PDB entry 7F2P | electron microscopy, 3.00 A resolution | chains 7 and 8 of the 18 polymer chains in the assembly

[Chain 7 (and 8)]
Molecule: Cement protein gp16
Organism: Helicobacter phage KHP40
Notes: chain 8 of this document is another copy of the same molecule, construct and numbering; everything in this record applies to it too
UniProt: I7GUT5 (I7GUT5_9CAUD); residues 1-124 here = UniProt positions 1-124
Amino-acid sequence (124 residues; each row starts with the number of its first residue):
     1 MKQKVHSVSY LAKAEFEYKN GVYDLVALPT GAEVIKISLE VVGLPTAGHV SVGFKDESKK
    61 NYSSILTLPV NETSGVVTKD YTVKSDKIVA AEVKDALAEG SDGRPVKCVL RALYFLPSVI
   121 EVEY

[Chain 7 / chain 8 interface]
Residue-residue contacts (41; chain 7 residue first):
  Ser-9(7) / Ser-7(8)
  Ser-9(7) / Phe-115(8)
  Tyr-10(7) / Val-5(8)  hydrophobic
  Tyr-10(7) / His-6(8)
  Tyr-10(7) / Ser-7(8)
  Tyr-10(7) / Ile-120(8)
  Tyr-10(7) / Tyr-124(8)
  Leu-11(7) / Val-5(8)
  Leu-11(7) / His-6(8)  hydrogen bond (backbone-backbone)
  Leu-11(7) / Glu-33(8)
  Leu-11(7) / Ile-35(8)  hydrophobic
  Leu-11(7) / Phe-115(8)  hydrophobic
  Ala-12(7) / Gln-3(8)
  Ala-12(7) / Val-5(8)  hydrophobic
  Lys-13(7) / Glu-33(8)
  Lys-13(7) / Thr-82(8)
  Leu-25(7) / Gln-3(8)  hydrogen bond (backbone-side chain)
  Val-26(7) / Gln-3(8)
  Ala-27(7) / Met-1(8)  hydrophobic
  Ala-27(7) / Gln-3(8)
  Ala-27(7) / Tyr-124(8)
  Leu-28(7) / Met-1(8)
  Leu-28(7) / Tyr-124(8)
  Pro-29(7) / Tyr-124(8)
  Lys-36(7) / Ile-35(8)
  Lys-36(7) / Asp-80(8)  salt bridge
  Ser-38(7) / Asp-80(8)  hydrogen bond
  Glu-40(7) / Lys-79(8)  salt bridge
  Glu-40(7) / Asp-80(8)
  Glu-57(7) / Met-1(8)
  Ser-74(7) / Thr-78(8)  hydrogen bond (side chain-backbone)
  Lys-87(7) / Met-1(8)
  Lys-87(7) / Tyr-124(8)
  Ile-88(7) / Met-1(8)  hydrophobic
  Arg-111(7) / Glu-33(8)  salt bridge
  Arg-111(7) / Asp-80(8)
  Arg-111(7) / Thr-82(8)
  Leu-113(7) / Ile-35(8)  hydrophobic
  Leu-113(7) / Phe-115(8)  hydrophobic
  Tyr-114(7) / Val-5(8)
  Tyr-114(7) / Tyr-124(8)  hydrogen bond
Also at the interface, not in a pair above, chain 7 (21 interface residues in all): Leu-116
Also at the interface, not in a pair above, chain 8 (16 interface residues in all): Tyr-81, Val-122

[In short]
Chain 7 and chain 8 form an interface of 21 and 16 residues respectively; the contacts include 5 hydrogen
bonds and 3 salt bridges. Polar pairs include Lys-36(7)/Asp-80(8), Glu-40(7)/Lys-79(8) and
Arg-111(7)/Glu-33(8).
Both chains are Cement protein gp16 (Helicobacter phage KHP40). Entry 7F2P (The head structure of Helicobacter
pylori bacteriophage KHP40) was determined by electron microscopy together with 7DN2 and 7DOU from the same
study.
